PDB entry 8IMM | electron microscopy, 2.76 A resolution | chains 4 and l of the 41 polymer chains in the assembly

# Chain 4
Protein: CpcG
Source organism: Anthocerotibacter panamensis
Sequence (252 residues; row label = number of the first residue in the row):
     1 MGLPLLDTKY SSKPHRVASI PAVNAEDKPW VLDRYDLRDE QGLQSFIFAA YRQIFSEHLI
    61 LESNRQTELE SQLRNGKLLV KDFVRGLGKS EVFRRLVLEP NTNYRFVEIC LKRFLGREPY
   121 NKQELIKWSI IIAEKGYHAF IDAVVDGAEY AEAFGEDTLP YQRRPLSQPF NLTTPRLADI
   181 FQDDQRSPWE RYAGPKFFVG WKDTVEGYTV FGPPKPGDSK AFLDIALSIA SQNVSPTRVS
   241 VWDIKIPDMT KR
Disordered / not traced: 251-252
Ligand contacts:
  - phycocyanobilin (CYC), molecule 1: Leu-6, Asn-103, Tyr-104, Ile-126, Lys-127, Ser-129, Ile-130, Ala-133
  - phycocyanobilin (CYC), molecule 2: Ser-12, Lys-13, Pro-14, Arg-16, Val-17
  - phycocyanobilin (CYC), molecule 3: Phe-55, Ser-56, Glu-57, His-58, Leu-59, Asn-171, Leu-172, Pro-175, Arg-176, Leu-177, Gln-182
  - phycocyanobilin (CYC), molecule 4: Glu-68, Ser-71, Arg-74, Asn-75

# Chain l
Protein: CpcB
Source organism: Anthocerotibacter panamensis
Sequence (172 residues; row label = number of the first residue in the row):
     1 MNDVFTRAIA QADLKGSFLL ESDLDKLASF AKEGVKRLDA VAALTNNAPA IISDAAHKLF
    61 AEQQELIQPG GNAYPHRRMA ACLRDMEIIL RYVSYALLAG DASVLDDRCL NGLRETYNAL
   121 GTPTQSVARA VQLMKDAAMV HLKSTANVTV GDCSSLYSEA ATYFDKAAAS IA
Ligand contacts:
  - phycocyanobilin (CYC), molecule 1: Lys-32, Val-35, Lys-36, Leu-38, Asp-39, Ala-40, Leu-142, Lys-143, Ser-144, Val-148, Thr-149, Val-150, Gly-151, Asp-152, Cys-153, Tyr-157
  - phycocyanobilin (CYC), molecule 2: His-57, Phe-60, Ile-67, Tyr-74, Pro-75, His-76, Met-79
  - phycocyanobilin (CYC), molecule 3: Leu-66, Asn-72, Ala-73, Arg-77, Arg-78, Ala-81, Cys-82, Asp-85, Met-86, Ile-88, Tyr-92, Arg-108, Cys-109, Leu-113, Thr-116, Tyr-117, Leu-120, Thr-122, Pro-123, Ser-126, Val-127, Ala-130

# How chain 4 and chain l interact
Pairs across the interface (46):
  Asn-24(4) with Met-1(l)
  Glu-26(4) with Met-1(l), hydrogen bond (side chain-backbone); Arg-108(l)
  Asp-27(4) with Met-1(l), hydrogen bond (side chain-backbone); Arg-108(l), salt bridge
  Glu-57(4) with Arg-84(l), hydrogen bond (backbone-side chain); Ile-88(l); Arg-91(l), salt bridge
  His-58(4) with Ala-81(l); Arg-84(l); Asp-85(l), salt bridge; Ile-88(l)
  Ile-60(4) with Arg-84(l), hydrogen bond (backbone-side chain)
  Leu-166(4) with Arg-108(l)
  Ser-167(4) with Asp-107(l)
  Pro-169(4) with Asp-107(l); Arg-108(l)
  Leu-172(4) with Arg-108(l); Cys-109(l); Asn-111(l); Gly-112(l); Leu-113(l), hydrophobic; Thr-116(l), hydrogen bond (backbone-side chain)
  Thr-173(4) with Thr-116(l)
  Pro-175(4) with Thr-116(l); Leu-120(l), hydrophobic
  Arg-176(4) with Arg-77(l)
  Leu-177(4) with Leu-120(l)
  Ala-178(4) with Ala-119(l)
  Asp-179(4) with Ala-119(l), hydrogen bond (backbone-backbone)
  Gln-182(4) with Arg-78(l), hydrogen bond; Leu-120(l)
  Asp-184(4) with Gly-70(l); Arg-78(l), salt bridge
  Gln-185(4) with Gly-70(l); Gly-71(l), hydrogen bond (side chain-backbone); Asn-72(l); Arg-78(l)
  Arg-186(4) with Glu-65(l), salt bridge; Pro-69(l), hydrogen bond (side chain-backbone); Gly-70(l), hydrogen bond (backbone-backbone); Gly-71(l)
  Tyr-192(4) with Glu-65(l); Gln-68(l); Pro-69(l)
  Phe-197(4) with Gln-68(l)
Also at the interface, not in a pair above, chain 4 (26 interface residues in all): Leu-96, Gln-168, Arg-191, Lys-196
Also at the interface, not in a pair above, chain l (26 interface residues in all): Glu-87, Leu-110, Asn-118

# Overview
The chain 4/chain l interface involves 26 residues from each chain, with 10 hydrogen bonds and 5 salt bridges.
Among the polar pairs are Asp-27(4)/Arg-108(l), Glu-57(4)/Arg-91(l) and His-58(4)/Asp-85(l). One
phycocyanobilin molecule is bound between chain 4 and chain l.
Chain 4 is CpcG and chain l is CpcB, both from Anthocerotibacter panamensis; the structure, Rs2'I-Rs2'II,
Rs1'I-Rs1'II, Rb'I-Rb'II cylinder in cyanobacterial phycobilisome from Anthocerotibacter panamensis (Cluster
E), was determined by electron microscopy (same publication as 8IMI, 8IMJ, 8IMK, 8IML, 8IMN and 8IMO).
